9FCZ - chains B and C of the 4 polymer chains in the assembly; structure by electron microscopy, 2.53 A resolution.

[Chain B]
Name: Capsid protein VP2
Organism: Human coxsackievirus A9 (strain Griggs)
UniProt: P21404 (POLG_CXA9); residues 10-260 here correspond to UniProt positions 79-329 (UniProt number = residue number + 69)
Amino-acid sequence (251 residues; row label = number of the first residue in the row):
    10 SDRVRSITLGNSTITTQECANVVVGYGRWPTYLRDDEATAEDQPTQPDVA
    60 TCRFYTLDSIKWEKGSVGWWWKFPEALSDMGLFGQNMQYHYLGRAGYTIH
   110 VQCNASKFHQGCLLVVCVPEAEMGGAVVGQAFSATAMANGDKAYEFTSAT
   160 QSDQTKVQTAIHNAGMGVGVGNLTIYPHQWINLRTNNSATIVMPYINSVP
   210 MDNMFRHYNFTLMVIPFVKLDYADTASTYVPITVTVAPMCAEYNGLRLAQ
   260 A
Differences from the reference sequence: variant Val110 (Leu179 in P21404)

[Chain C]
Name: Capsid protein VP3
Organism: Human coxsackievirus A9 (strain Griggs)
UniProt: P21404 (POLG_CXA9); residues 1-238 here correspond to UniProt positions 331-568 (UniProt number = residue number + 330)
Amino-acid sequence (238 residues; each row starts with the number of its first residue):
     1 GLPTMNTPGSTQFLTSDDFQSPCALPQFDVTPSMNIPGEVKNLMEIAEVD
    51 SVVPVNNVQDTTDQMEMFRIPVTINAPLQQQVFGLRLQPGLDSVFKHTLL
   101 GEILNYYAHWSGSMKLTFVFCGSAMATGKFLIAYSPPGANPPKTRKDAML
   151 GTHIIWDIGLQSSCVLCVPWISQTHYRLVQQDEYTSAGYVTCWYQTGMIV
   201 PPGTPNSSSIMCFASACNDFSVRMLRDTPFISQDNKLQ
Curated features (UniProtKB/Swiss-Prot):
  - region: Lys236 to Gln238 (Amphipathic alpha-helix)

[Interface between chain B and chain C]
Contacting residue pairs (52):
  Tyr35(B) - Gly38(C)
  Arg37(B) - Asn35(C)  hydrogen bond (side chain-backbone)
  Arg37(B) - Pro37(C)
  Glu46(B) - Asn35(C)
  Lys116(B) - Ser123(C)  hydrogen bond (backbone-side chain)
  Lys116(B) - Ala124(C)  hydrogen bond (backbone-backbone)
  Lys116(B) - Met125(C)
  Phe117(B) - Ser123(C)
  Phe117(B) - Met125(C)  hydrophobic
  Phe117(B) - Pro202(C)
  Phe117(B) - Gly203(C)
  Phe117(B) - Thr204(C)
  Phe117(B) - Pro205(C)
  His118(B) - Ser123(C)
  Gln119(B) - Cys121(C)
  Gln119(B) - Gly122(C)
  Gln119(B) - Ser123(C)
  Gln119(B) - Pro205(C)
  Gln119(B) - Ser207(C)  hydrogen bond (side chain-backbone)
  Gln119(B) - Ser208(C)
  Ser157(B) - Asp63(C)  hydrogen bond
  His171(B) - Gln64(C)
  Val179(B) - Met65(C)  hydrophobic
  Val179(B) - Phe68(C)  hydrophobic
  Gly180(B) - Val52(C)  hydrogen bond (backbone-backbone)
  Asn181(B) - His97(C)  hydrogen bond (side chain-backbone)
  Asn181(B) - Thr98(C)
  Asn181(B) - Leu99(C)  hydrogen bond (side chain-backbone)
  Thr183(B) - Val49(C)
  Thr183(B) - Asp50(C)
  Ile184(B) - Val49(C)  hydrophobic
  Trp189(B) - Met211(C)  hydrophobic
  Trp189(B) - Phe213(C)  hydrophobic
  Asn191(B) - Phe120(C)  hydrogen bond (side chain-backbone)
  Arg193(B) - Phe120(C)
  Arg193(B) - Gly122(C)
  Arg193(B) - Ser123(C)  hydrogen bond (side chain-backbone)
  Arg193(B) - Ala126(C)
  Arg193(B) - Ile158(C)
  Arg193(B) - Gly159(C)  hydrogen bond (side chain-backbone)
  Arg193(B) - Ser162(C)
  Thr194(B) - Leu160(C)
  Tyr204(B) - Pro37(C)
  Asn206(B) - Met34(C)
  Asn206(B) - Ile36(C)
  Phe226(B) - Met65(C)  hydrophobic
  Phe226(B) - Arg69(C)  hydrogen bond (backbone-side chain)
  Val227(B) - Cys121(C)  hydrophobic
  Val227(B) - Met211(C)  hydrophobic
  Lys228(B) - Glu66(C)  salt bridge
  Lys228(B) - Arg69(C)
  Asp230(B) - Pro205(C)
Also at the interface, not in a pair above, chain B (36 interface residues in all): Gly120, Cys121, Ile170, Pro203, Ile205, Ser207, Val208, Pro209, Ile224, Pro225, Tyr231, Ala232
Also at the interface, not in a pair above, chain C (41 interface residues in all): Ile46, Ser51, Val119, Pro201, Ser209

[Summary]
36 residues of chain B and 41 residues of chain C are in contact, with 12 hydrogen bonds and 1 salt bridge.
Among the polar pairs are Lys228(B)-Glu66(C), Arg37(B)-Asn35(C) and Lys116(B)-Ser123(C).
Chain B is Capsid protein VP2 and chain C is Capsid protein VP3, both from Human coxsackievirus A9 (strain
Griggs); the structure, Coxsackievirus A9 bound with compound 17 (CL301), was determined by electron
microscopy together with 8S7J, 9EXI, 9FA9, 9FGN, 9FO2, 9FO5 and 9FP5 from the same study.
